PDB entry 6W4T | X-ray diffraction, 2.77 A resolution | chains A and P of the 3 polymer chains in the assembly

Chain A:
Molecule: DNA-(apurinic or apyrimidinic site) lyase
From: Homo sapiens
Notes: EC 3.1.-.-, 4.2.99.18
UniProt: P27695 (APEX1_HUMAN); residue numbers follow UniProt; this construct covers 43-318
Sequence (276 residues; row label = number of the first residue in the row):
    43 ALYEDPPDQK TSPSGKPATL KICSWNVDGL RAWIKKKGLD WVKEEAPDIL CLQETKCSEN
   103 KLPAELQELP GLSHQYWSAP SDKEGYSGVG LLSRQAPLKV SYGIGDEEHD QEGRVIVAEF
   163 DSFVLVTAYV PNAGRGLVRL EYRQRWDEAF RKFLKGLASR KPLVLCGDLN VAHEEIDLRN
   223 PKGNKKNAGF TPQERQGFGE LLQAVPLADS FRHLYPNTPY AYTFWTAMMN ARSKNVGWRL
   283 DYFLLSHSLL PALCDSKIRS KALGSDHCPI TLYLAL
Differences from the reference sequence: engineered mutation Ala138 (Cys in P27695), Ala269 (Tyr in P27695)
From the paper describing this entry:
  - binding site for the 21-nt DNA strand (chain P): Tyr171, Asn174, His309
  - catalytic residues: Asp210, Asn212
  - mutagenesis - Y269A (13-fold): decreased catalytic activity (AP-endonuclease activity)
  - mutagenesis - Y269A (2-fold): decreased binding to abasic substrate

Chain P:
Molecule: 21-nt DNA strand
Sequence (21 nucleotides; numbered 1 to 21; the number before each row is that of its first residue):
     1 GCTGATGCGT XCGACGGATC C
Modified positions: DV3 (1,4-anhydro-2-deoxy-5-O-thiophosphono-D-erythro-pentitol) at position 11

Chain A / chain P interface:
Pairs across the interface (26):
  Glu96(A) with DV3_11(P), phosphate contact
  Tyr128(A) with DG9(P), phosphate contact; DT10(P), hydrogen bond to the phosphate
  Tyr171(A) with DV3_11(P), hydrogen bond to the phosphate
  Asn174(A) with DT10(P), phosphate contact; DV3_11(P), hydrogen bond to the phosphate
  Arg177(A) with DT10(P), base contact; DC12(P), salt bridge to the phosphate
  Asn212(A) with DV3_11(P), base contact
  Asn222(A) with DG13(P), hydrogen bond to the phosphate
  Asn226(A) with DC12(P), sugar contact; DG13(P), hydrogen bond to the phosphate
  Asn229(A) with DV3_11(P), phosphate contact; DC12(P), base contact
  Ala230(A) with DV3_11(P), sugar contact
  Phe266(A) with DV3_11(P), sugar contact
  Thr268(A) with DC12(P), sugar contact
  Met271(A) with DC12(P), base contact; DG13(P), sugar contact
  Lys276(A) with DA14(P), salt bridge to the phosphate
  Val278(A) with DG13(P), phosphate contact
  Trp280(A) with DV3_11(P), sugar contact; DG13(P), hydrogen bond to the phosphate
  Leu282(A) with DV3_11(P), sugar contact
  Asp308(A) with DV3_11(P), base contact
  His309(A) with DV3_11(P), salt bridge to the phosphate
Interface residues without a listed pair, chain A (25 interface residues in all): Asn68, Gly176, Arg181, Asp210, Met270, Ala273

In short:
25 residues of chain A face 6 of chain P across their interface, with 6 hydrogen bonds and 3 salt bridges.
Among the polar pairs are Tyr128(A)-DT10(P), Tyr171(A)-DV3_11(P) and Asn174(A)-DV3_11(P). The paper reports
catalytic residues Asp210(A) and Asn212(A); Y269A of chain A reduces catalytic activity (AP-endonuclease
activity).
Here chain A is DNA-(apurinic or apyrimidinic site) lyase (Homo sapiens) and chain P is a 21-nt DNA strand.
Entry 6W4T (APE1 Y269A phosphorothioate substrate complex with abasic DNA) was determined by X-ray diffraction
(same publication as 6W4I).
